Entry 8FS5 (electron microscopy, 2.76 A resolution); this record covers chains A and K of the 11 polymer chains in the assembly.

# Chain A
Name: Checkpoint protein RAD24
From: Saccharomyces cerevisiae
UniProtKB: P32641 (RAD24_YEAST); numbering as in UniProt (aligned over 1-545)
Sequence (545 residues; row label = number of the first residue in the row):
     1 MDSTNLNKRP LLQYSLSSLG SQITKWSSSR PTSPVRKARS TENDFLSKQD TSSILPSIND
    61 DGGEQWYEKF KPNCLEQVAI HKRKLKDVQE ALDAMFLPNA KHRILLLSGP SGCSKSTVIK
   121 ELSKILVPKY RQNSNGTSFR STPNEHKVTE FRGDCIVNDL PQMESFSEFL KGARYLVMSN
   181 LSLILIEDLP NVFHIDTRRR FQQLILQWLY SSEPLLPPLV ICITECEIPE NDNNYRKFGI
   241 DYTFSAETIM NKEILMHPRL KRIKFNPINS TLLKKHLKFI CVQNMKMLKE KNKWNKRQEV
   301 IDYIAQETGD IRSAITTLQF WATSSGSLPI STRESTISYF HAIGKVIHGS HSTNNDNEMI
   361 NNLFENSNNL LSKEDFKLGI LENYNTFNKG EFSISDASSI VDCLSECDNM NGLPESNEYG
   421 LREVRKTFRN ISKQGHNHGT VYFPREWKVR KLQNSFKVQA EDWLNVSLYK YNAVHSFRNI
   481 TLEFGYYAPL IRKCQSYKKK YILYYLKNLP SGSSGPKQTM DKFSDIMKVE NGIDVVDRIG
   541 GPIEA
Not modelled in the structure: 1-63, 134-145, 499-533
Metal / ion sites: Mg2+: Ser116, Glu187 (together with ATP-gamma-S)
Ligand contacts: ATP-gamma-S (AGS; phosphothiophosphoric acid-adenylate ester): Tyr67, Phe70, Lys71, Pro72, Gln77, Val78, Ala79, Pro110, Ser111, Gly112, Cys113, Ser114, Lys115, Ser116, Thr117, Glu187, Thr224, His276, Ile311, Arg312, Ile315

# Chain K
Molecule: Primer strand 2
Sequence (20 nucleotides; numbered 1 to 20; the number before each row is that of its first residue):
     1 GATTCGTATC GCCTATACCG
Not modelled in the structure: 11-20

# Interface between chain A and chain K
Pairs across the interface - 13 pairs, chain A then chain K:
  His341(A) with DG1(K), hydrogen bond to the base
  Gly344(A) with DG1(K), sugar contact
  Lys345(A) with DG1(K), sugar contact
  His348(A) with DG1(K), phosphate contact; DA2(K), phosphate contact
  Gly349(A) with DG1(K), sugar contact
  Ser350(A) with DG1(K), sugar contact
  His351(A) with DA2(K), salt bridge to the phosphate
  His436(A) with DT3(K), phosphate contact
  Asn437(A) with DT3(K), phosphate contact
  His438(A) with DA2(K), phosphate contact; DT3(K), hydrogen bond to the phosphate
  Val441(A) with DG1(K), base contact
Interface residues without a listed pair, chain A (12 interface residues in all): Phe340
Interface residues without a listed pair, chain K (4 interface residues in all): DT4

# In short
12 residues of chain A face 4 of chain K across their interface, with 2 hydrogen bonds and 1 salt bridge.
Polar contacts include His341(A)-DG1(K), His438(A)-DT3(K) and His351(A)-DA2(K). Bound to chain A: ATP-gamma-S.
The Mg2+ site is built by Ser116(A) and Glu187(A).
Here chain A is Checkpoint protein RAD24 (Saccharomyces cerevisiae) and chain K is Primer strand 2. Entry 8FS5
(Structure of S. cerevisiae Rad24-RFC loading the 9-1-1 clamp onto a 10-nt gapped DNA in step ...) was
determined by electron microscopy, deposited together with 8FS3, 8FS4, 8FS6, 8FS7 and 8FS8.
